PDB entry 1PQA | X-ray diffraction, 1.23 A resolution | chain A

Chain A:
Name: Trypsin
From: Fusarium oxysporum
Notes: EC 3.4.21.4
UniProt: P35049 (TRYP_FUSOX); residues 16-239 here correspond to UniProt positions 25-248 (UniProt number = residue number + 9)
Sequence (224 residues; row label = number of the first residue in the row):
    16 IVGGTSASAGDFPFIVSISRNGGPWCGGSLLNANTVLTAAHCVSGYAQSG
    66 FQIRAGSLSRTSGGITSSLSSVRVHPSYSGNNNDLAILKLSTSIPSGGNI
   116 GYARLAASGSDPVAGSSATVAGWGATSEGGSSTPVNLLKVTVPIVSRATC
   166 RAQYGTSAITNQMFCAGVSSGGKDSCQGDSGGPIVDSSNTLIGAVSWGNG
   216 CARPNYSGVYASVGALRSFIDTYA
Differences from the reference sequence: modified residue (195)
Modified positions: S195 (o-benzylsulfonyl-serine; SEB)
Disulfides: C41-C57, C165-C180, C191-C216
Glycans and other covalent adducts: covalent link H56-S195
From the paper describing this entry:
  - conformationally variable residues (side-chain flip): H56, Y93 to G95
  - specificity-determining residues: D189, S190 (citing earlier work)

In short:
From the paper: specificity determinants D189 and S190; conformational variability at H56 and Y93.
Chain A is Trypsin (Fusarium oxysporum); the structure, Trypsin with PMSF at atomic resolution, was determined
by X-ray diffraction (same publication as 1PPZ, 1PQ5, 1PQ7 and 1PQ8).
